2IBX - chains B and C of the 6 polymer chains in the assembly; structure by X-ray diffraction, 2.80 A resolution.

== Chain B ==
Name: Hemagglutinin
From: Influenza A virus
UniProtKB: Q6DQ34 (Q6DQ34_9INFA); residues 1-160 here correspond to UniProt positions 347-506 (UniProt number = residue number + 346)
Sequence (160 residues; numbered 1 to 160; the number before each row is that of its first residue):
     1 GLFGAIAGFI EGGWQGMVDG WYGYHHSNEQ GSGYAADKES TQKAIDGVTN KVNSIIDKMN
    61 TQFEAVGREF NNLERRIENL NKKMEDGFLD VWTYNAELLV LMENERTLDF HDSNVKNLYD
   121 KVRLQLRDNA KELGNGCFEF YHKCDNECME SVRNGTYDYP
Disulfides: Cys144-Cys148

== Chain C ==
Name: Hemagglutinin
From: Influenza A virus
UniProtKB: Q6DQ34 (Q6DQ34_9INFA); residues -11 to 328 here correspond to UniProt positions 1-340 (UniProt number = residue number + 12)
Sequence (340 residues; numbered -11 to 328; the number before each row is that of its first residue; numbers below 1 keep their minus sign (Met-11 is residue -11)):
   -11 MEKIVLLFAI VSLVKSDQIC IGYHANNSTE QVDTIMEKNV TVTHAQDILE KTHNGKLCDL
    49 DGVKPLILRD CSVAGWLLGN PMCDEFINVP EWSYIVEKAN PVNDLCYPGD FNDYEELKHL
   109 LSRINHFEKI QIIPKSSWSS HEASLGVSSA CPYQGKSSFF RNVVWLIKKN STYPTIKRSY
   169 NNTNQEDLLV LWGIHHPNDA AEQTKLYQNP TTYISVGTST LNQRLVPRIA TRSKVNGQSG
   229 RMEFFWTILK PNDAINFESN GNFIAPEYAY KIVKKGDSTI MKSELEYGNC NTKCQTPMGA
   289 INSSMPFHNI HPLTIGECPK YVKSNRLVLA TGLRNSPQRE
Unresolved in the structure: -11 to 4, 326-328
Disulfides: Cys46-Cys278, Cys59-Cys71, Cys94-Cys139, Cys282-Cys306
Covalently attached groups: N-acetylglucosamine (NAG) linked to Asn27, Asn169

== Chain B / chain C interface ==
Pairs across the interface (8; chain B residue first):
  Gly47(B) with Met24(C)
  Asn50(B) with Ile23(C); Met24(C), hydrogen bond (side chain-backbone)
  Lys51(B) with Ile23(C); Met24(C)
  Ser54(B) with Ile23(C), hydrogen bond (side chain-backbone)
  Glu103(B) with Ile23(C)
  Phe110(B) with Met24(C), hydrophobic
Also at the interface, not in a pair above, chain C (4 interface residues in all): Thr22, Glu25

== Summary ==
6 residues of chain B face 4 of chain C across their interface; the contacts include 2 hydrogen bonds. Polar
contacts include Asn50(B)-Met24(C) and Ser54(B)-Ile23(C). N-acetylglucosamine is covalently linked to Asn27(C)
and Asn169(C).
Chain B is Hemagglutinin and chain C is Hemagglutinin, both from Influenza A virus; the structure, Influenza
virus (VN1194) H5 HA, was determined by X-ray diffraction.
